2R3Y - chains B and C of the 6 polymer chains in the assembly; structure by X-ray diffraction, 2.50 A resolution.

[Chain B (and C)]
Protein: Protease degS
Organism: Escherichia coli
Notes: EC 3.4.21.-; chain C of this document is another copy of the same molecule, construct and numbering; everything in this record applies to it too
Reference sequence: P0AEE3 (DEGS_ECOLI); residue numbers follow UniProt; this construct covers 43-355
Amino-acid sequence (314 residues; numbered 42 to 355; the number before each row is that of its first residue):
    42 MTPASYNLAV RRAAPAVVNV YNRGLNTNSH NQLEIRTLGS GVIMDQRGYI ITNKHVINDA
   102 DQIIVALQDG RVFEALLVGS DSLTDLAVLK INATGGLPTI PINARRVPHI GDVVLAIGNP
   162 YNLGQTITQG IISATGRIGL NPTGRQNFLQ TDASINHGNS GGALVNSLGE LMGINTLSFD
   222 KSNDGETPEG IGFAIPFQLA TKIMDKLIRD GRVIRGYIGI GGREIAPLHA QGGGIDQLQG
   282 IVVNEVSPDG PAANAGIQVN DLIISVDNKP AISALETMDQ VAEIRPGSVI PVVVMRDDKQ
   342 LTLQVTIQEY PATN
Unresolved in the structure: 67-72, 264-281, 313-317, 336-343, 353-355 (chain C: 68-72, 264-281, 313-317, 336-343, 353-355)
Construct notes: initiating methionine (42)
Curated features (UniProtKB/Swiss-Prot):
  - active site (Charge relay system): His96, Asp126, Ser201
  - binding site (substrate): Thr184, Ile259 to Arg264, Tyr351
  - mutagenesis: Asp122 (D122A: Causes substantial reduction of peptidase activity. Binds activator peptides), Tyr162 (Y162A: Loss of peptidase activity. Binds activator peptides; Y162F: Loss of 60% of peptidase activity), Arg178 (R178A: Causes substantial reduction of peptidase activity), Pro183 (P183A: Loss of peptidase activity. Also affects an interface contact between the PDZ and protease domains), Gln191 (Q191A: Loss of peptidase activity), His198 (H198A: Behaves like wild-type; H198P: Partially bypasses the requirement for peptide activation, acts synergistically with mutations that disrupt contacts between the protease and PDZ domains and ...), Ser201 (S201A: Does not restore RseA degradation in a degS disruption. Loss of RseA degradation), Glu227 (E227A: Loss of peptidase activity), Lys243 (K243D: Increases the basal rate of RseA cleavage 3-fold, acts synergistically with an rseB disruption), Arg256 (R256A: Dramatically increases the basal rate of RseA cleavage; R256D: Dramatically increases the basal rate of RseA cleavage), Asp320 (D320A: Dramatically increases the basal rate of RseA cleavage)
From the paper describing this entry:
  - catalytic residues: His96, Asp126, Ser201
  - mutagenesis - D122A: increased binding to all analyzed peptides
  - mutagenesis - D122A: abolished catalytic activity on RseA substrate
  - mutagenesis - Y162A: unchanged binding to OMP-derived peptides
  - mutagenesis - Y162A: abolished catalytic activity (RseA cleavage assay) (citing earlier work)
  - binding site for Synthetic peptide YWF: Gly185, Tyr258 to Ile261, Thr318, Met319, Val322, Tyr351
  - self-association interface (contacts with another copy of this molecule); pairs are residue here / residue on that copy: Leu164-Phe220 (hydrophobic contact), Phe220-Tyr162 (hydrophobic contact)

[Interface between chain B and chain C]
Contacting residue pairs - 49 pairs, chain B then chain C:
  Met42(B) - Leu49(C)  hydrophobic
  Met42(B) - Leu209(C)  hydrophobic
  Thr43(B) - Leu209(C)
  Pro44(B) - Arg147(C)
  Pro44(B) - Asn207(C)
  Pro44(B) - Ser208(C)
  Pro44(B) - Leu209(C)
  Ala45(B) - Asp153(C)
  Ala45(B) - Val154(C)  hydrogen bond (backbone-backbone)
  Ala45(B) - Ser208(C)  hydrogen bond (backbone-side chain)
  Ser46(B) - Gly152(C)
  Ser46(B) - Asp153(C)  hydrogen bond
  Tyr47(B) - Gly152(C)  hydrogen bond (backbone-backbone)
  Tyr47(B) - Val154(C)  hydrophobic
  Asn48(B) - His150(C)
  Asn48(B) - Ile151(C)  hydrogen bond (side chain-backbone)
  Val51(B) - Ile151(C)
  Pro161(B) - Ile232(C)  hydrophobic
  Tyr162(B) - Phe220(C)  hydrophobic
  Tyr162(B) - Glu227(C)  hydrogen bond
  Tyr162(B) - Pro229(C)
  Tyr162(B) - Ile232(C)  hydrophobic
  Leu164(B) - Arg178(C)  hydrogen bond (backbone-side chain)
  Leu164(B) - Phe220(C)  hydrophobic
  Leu164(B) - Ile232(C)  hydrophobic
  Gly165(B) - Arg178(C)  hydrogen bond (backbone-side chain)
  Gln166(B) - Ala175(C)
  Gln166(B) - Arg178(C)  hydrogen bond (backbone-side chain)
  Thr167(B) - Ser174(C)
  Thr167(B) - Arg178(C)
  Thr167(B) - Gln191(C)
  Ile168(B) - Ile151(C)  hydrophobic
  Ile168(B) - Ile172(C)
  Ile168(B) - Ser174(C)  hydrogen bond (backbone-side chain)
  Thr169(B) - Ile172(C)
  Thr169(B) - Asp193(C)
  Gln170(B) - Gln170(C)  hydrogen bond
  Gln170(B) - Ile172(C)
  Gln170(B) - Asp193(C)  hydrogen bond (backbone-side chain)
  Ser195(B) - Glu230(C)  hydrogen bond
  Ser195(B) - Gly231(C)
  Asn197(B) - Pro229(C)
  Asn197(B) - Glu230(C)  hydrogen bond (side chain-backbone)
  Asn197(B) - Ile232(C)
  His198(B) - Asn224(C)  hydrogen bond
  Asp221(B) - Glu227(C)
  Thr228(B) - Thr228(C)
  Glu230(B) - Glu230(C)
  Gly231(B) - Glu230(C)  hydrogen bond (backbone-side chain)
Other interface residues (no listed pair), chain B (28 interface residues in all): Leu156, Asp193, Ile196, Pro229
Other interface residues (no listed pair), chain C (30 interface residues in all): Tyr47, Gly180, Lys222, Ser223, Phe234

[Overview]
28 residues of chain B face 30 of chain C across their interface, with 16 hydrogen bonds. Polar contacts
include Ala45(B)-Ser208(C), Ser46(B)-Asp153(C) and Asn48(B)-Ile151(C). From the paper: catalytic residues
His96(B), Asp126(B) and Ser201(B); D122A of chain B increases binding to all analyzed peptides.
Both chains are Protease degS (Escherichia coli). Entry 2R3Y (Crystal structure of the DegS protease in
complex with the YWF activating peptide) was determined by X-ray diffraction (same publication as 2R3U).
